PDB entry 8GBK | X-ray diffraction, 2.90 A resolution | chains G and C of the 8 polymer chains in the assembly

== Chain G (and C) ==
Name: Ssr1698 protein
From: Synechocystis sp. PCC 6803 substr. Kazusa
Notes: chain C of this document is another copy of the same molecule, construct and numbering; everything in this record applies to it too
UniProtKB: P73129 (P73129_SYNY3); numbering as in UniProt (aligned over 1-96)
Sequence (103 residues; each row starts with the number of its first residue):
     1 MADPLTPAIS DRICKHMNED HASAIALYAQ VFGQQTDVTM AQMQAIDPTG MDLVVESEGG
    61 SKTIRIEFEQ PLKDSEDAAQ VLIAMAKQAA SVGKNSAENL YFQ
Disordered / not traced: 1-2, 103 (chain C: 1-2, 98-103)
Sequence notes: engineered mutation A79 (His in P73129), A90 (Arg in P73129); expression tag (97-103)
Residues lining bound ligands: heme b/c (HEB): R12, I13, H16, M17, H21, Y28, S75, E76, A79, L82, I83
From the paper describing this entry:
  - binding site for heme b/c: R12, H16, H21
  - mutagenesis - H16A/H21A, H21A: increased growth
  - mutagenesis - H16A/H21A: abolished binding to heme
  - mutagenesis - H21A: abolished binding to addition of excess zinc

== Chain G / chain C interface ==
Pairs across the interface (18):
  D37(G) - G59(C)
  D37(G) - G60(C)
  A97(G) - T63(C)
  E98(G) - D52(C)
  E98(G) - T63(C)
  E98(G) - I64(C)
  E98(G) - R65(C)  hydrogen bond (side chain-backbone)
  N99(G) - I64(C)
  N99(G) - R65(C)  hydrogen bond (backbone-backbone)
  L100(G) - R65(C)
  Y101(G) - F32(C)
  Y101(G) - G33(C)
  Y101(G) - Q34(C)
  Y101(G) - Q35(C)  hydrogen bond
  Y101(G) - R65(C)  hydrogen bond (backbone-backbone)
  Y101(G) - I66(C)
  Y101(G) - E67(C)  hydrogen bond (backbone-backbone)
  F102(G) - E67(C)

== Overview ==
The interface between chain G and chain C involves 7 residues on one side and 12 on the other; the contacts
include 5 hydrogen bonds. Among the polar pairs are E98(G)-R65(C), Y101(G)-Q35(C) and N99(G)-R65(C). The paper
reports a binding site for heme b/c at R12(G), H16(G) and H21(G); H16A/H21A and H21A of chain G increase
growth.
Both chains are Ssr1698 protein (Synechocystis sp. PCC 6803 substr. Kazusa). Entry 8GBK (Dri1 hemoprotein
variant H79A-R90A with a zinc-mirror heme site) was determined by X-ray diffraction together with 8FM6, 8GDW
and 8GF4 from the same study.
